Entry 7V7X (X-ray diffraction, 2.70 A resolution); this record covers chain A.

# Chain A
Name: AdaV
Source organism: Actinomadura sp. ATCC 39365
UniProt: A0A1U8X168 (A0A1U8X168_9ACTN); residues 1-310 here = UniProt positions 1-310
Chain sequence (330 residues; row label = number of the first residue in the row; numbers below 1 keep their minus sign (Met-19 is residue -19)):
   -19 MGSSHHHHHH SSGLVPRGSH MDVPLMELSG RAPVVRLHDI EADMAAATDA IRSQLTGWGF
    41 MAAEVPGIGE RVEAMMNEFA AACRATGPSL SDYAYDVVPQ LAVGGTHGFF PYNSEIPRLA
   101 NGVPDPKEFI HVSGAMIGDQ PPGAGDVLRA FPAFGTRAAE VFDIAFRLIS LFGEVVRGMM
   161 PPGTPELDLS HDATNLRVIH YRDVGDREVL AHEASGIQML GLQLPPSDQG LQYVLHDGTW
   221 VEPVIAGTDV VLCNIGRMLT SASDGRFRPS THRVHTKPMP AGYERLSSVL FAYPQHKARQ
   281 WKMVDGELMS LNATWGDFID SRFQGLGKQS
Unresolved in the structure: -19 to 2, 68, 94-105, 183-186, 259-264, 302-310
Differences from the reference sequence: initiating methionine (-19); expression tag (-18 to 0); engineered mutation Ala194 (His in A0A1U8X168)
Small-molecule neighbours: 2'-deoxyadenosine-5'-monophosphate (D5M): Pro106, Arg177, Arg182, Ser195, Gly196, Ile197, Gln198, Arg237, Phe271

# Summary
Bound to chain A: 2'-deoxyadenosine-5'-monophosphate.
Chain A is AdaV (Actinomadura sp. ATCC 39365); the structure, Structure of H194A AdaV, was determined by X-ray
diffraction (same publication as 7V52, 7V54, 7V56, 7V57 and 7FH5).
